PDB entry 5T0Z | X-ray diffraction, 2.25 A resolution | chains B and C of the 4 polymer chains in the assembly

# Chain B (and C)
Molecule: Lipoprotein, putative
Organism: Geobacter metallireducens
Notes: chain C of this document is another copy of the same molecule, construct and numbering; everything in this record applies to it too
UniProtKB: Q39U79 (Q39U79_GEOMG); residues 22-183 here correspond to UniProt positions 18-179 (UniProt number = residue number - 4)
Sequence (183 residues; row label = number of the first residue in the row):
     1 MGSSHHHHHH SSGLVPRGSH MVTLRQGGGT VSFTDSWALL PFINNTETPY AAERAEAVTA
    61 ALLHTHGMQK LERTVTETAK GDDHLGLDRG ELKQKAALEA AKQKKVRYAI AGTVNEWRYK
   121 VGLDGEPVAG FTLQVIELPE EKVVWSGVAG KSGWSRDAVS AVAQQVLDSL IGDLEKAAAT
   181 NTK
Unresolved in the structure: 1-11, 78-88, 181-183 (chain C: 1-11, 77-87, 179-183)
Sequence notes: initiating methionine (1); expression tag (2-21)

# Interface between chain B and chain C
Contacting residue pairs (31; chain B residue first):
  V15(B) - L24(C)
  P16(B) - V22(C)  hydrophobic
  P16(B) - T23(C)
  P16(B) - L24(C)
  R17(B) - V22(C)
  R17(B) - T23(C)  hydrogen bond (backbone-backbone)
  G18(B) - M21(C)
  S19(B) - H20(C)
  S19(B) - M21(C)  hydrogen bond (backbone-backbone)
  H20(B) - S19(C)
  H20(B) - H20(C)  hydrogen bond
  M21(B) - G18(C)
  M21(B) - S19(C)  hydrogen bond (backbone-backbone)
  M21(B) - K151(C)
  V22(B) - R17(C)
  T23(B) - P16(C)
  T23(B) - R17(C)  hydrogen bond (backbone-backbone)
  T23(B) - W154(C)
  L24(B) - P16(C)
  R25(B) - W154(C)
  W154(B) - T23(C)
  W154(B) - R25(C)
  W154(B) - D173(C)  hydrogen bond
  W154(B) - K176(C)
  W154(B) - A177(C)
  D157(B) - K176(C)  salt bridge
  D173(B) - W154(C)  hydrogen bond
  K176(B) - W154(C)
  K176(B) - D157(C)  salt bridge
  K176(B) - Q165(C)
  A177(B) - W154(C)  hydrophobic
Other interface residues (no listed pair), chain B (19 interface residues in all): L14, Q26, K151
Other interface residues (no listed pair), chain C (20 interface residues in all): L14, V15, Q26

# Summary
Chain B and chain C form an interface of 19 and 20 residues respectively, with 7 hydrogen bonds and 2 salt
bridges. Polar pairs include D157(B)-K176(C), H20(B)-H20(C) and W154(B)-D173(C).
Both chains are Lipoprotein, putative (Geobacter metallireducens). Entry 5T0Z (PelC from Geobacter
metallireducens) was determined by X-ray diffraction, deposited together with 5T10 and 5T11.
